5ZRR - chain A; structure by X-ray diffraction, 1.34 A resolution.

# Chain A
Name: Alpha/beta hydrolase family protein
Organism: Saccharomonospora viridis
UniProt: W0TJ64 (W0TJ64_9PSEU); residue numbers follow UniProt; this construct covers 45-304
Sequence (265 residues; row label = number of the first residue in the row):
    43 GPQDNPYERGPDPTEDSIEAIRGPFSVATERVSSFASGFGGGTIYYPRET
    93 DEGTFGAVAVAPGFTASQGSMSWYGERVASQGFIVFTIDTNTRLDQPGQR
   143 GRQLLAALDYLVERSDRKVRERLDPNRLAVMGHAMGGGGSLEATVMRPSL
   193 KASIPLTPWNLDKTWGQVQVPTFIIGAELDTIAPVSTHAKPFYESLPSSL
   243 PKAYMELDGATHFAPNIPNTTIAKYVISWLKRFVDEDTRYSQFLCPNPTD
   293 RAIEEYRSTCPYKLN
Unresolved in the structure: 306-307
Sequence notes: expression tag (43-44, 305-307); engineered mutation Ala176 (Ser in W0TJ64), Pro226 (Ser in W0TJ64), Ser228 (Arg in W0TJ64)
Modified positions: Met188 (S-oxymethionine; MHO)
Disulfides: Cys287-Cys302
Ion coordination: Zn2+ site 1: Gly43, Asp46, Glu50; Zn2+ site 2: Glu57, Glu155; Zn2+ site 3: Glu118, Glu220, Asp250, Glu296; Zn2+ site 4: Asp204, Thr206
Residues lining bound ligands: 4-ethoxy-4-oxobutanoic acid (9J3): Gly105, Phe106, Thr107, His175, Ala176, Met177, Trp201, Ile224, His254, Phe255

# Summary
Bound to chain A: 4-ethoxy-4-oxobutanoic acid. Gly43, Asp46 and Glu50 coordinate Zn2+ site 1. Glu57 and Glu155
coordinate Zn2+ site 2.
Chain A is Alpha/beta hydrolase family protein (Saccharomonospora viridis); the structure, Crystal structure
of PET-degrading cutinase Cut190 S176A/S226P/R228S mutant in monoethyl succinate bound state, was determined
by X-ray diffraction together with 5ZNO, 5ZRQ and 5ZRS from the same study.
